Entry 1OW8 (X-ray diffraction, 2.85 A resolution); this record covers chains A and D of the 5 polymer chains in the assembly.

Chain A:
Molecule: Focal adhesion kinase 1
Source organism: Homo sapiens
Notes: EC 2.7.1.112; fragment: Focal Adhesion Targeting
Reference sequence: Q05397 (FAK1_HUMAN); residue numbers follow UniProt; this construct covers 892-1052
Chain sequence (161 residues; numbered 892 to 1052; the number before each row is that of its first residue):
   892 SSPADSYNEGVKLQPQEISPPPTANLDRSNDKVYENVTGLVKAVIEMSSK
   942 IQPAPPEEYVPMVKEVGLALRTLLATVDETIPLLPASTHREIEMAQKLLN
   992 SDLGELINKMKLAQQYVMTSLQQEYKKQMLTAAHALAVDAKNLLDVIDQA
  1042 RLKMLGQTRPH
Disordered / not traced: 892-915, 1050-1052
UniProt features mapped onto this chain:
  - modified residue: Ser-910 (Phosphoserine), Thr-914 (Phosphothreonine), Tyr-925 (Phosphotyrosine)
  - natural variant: Lys-1044 (K1044E: In a metastatic melanoma sample)
  - mutagenesis: Val-928 (V928G: Loss of interaction with TGFB1I1), Leu-1034 (L1034S: Loss of interaction with TGFB1I1)
Reported in the primary citation:
  - post-translational modification sites: Tyr-925 (citing earlier work)

Chain D:
Molecule: Paxillin
Notes: fragment: Paxillin LD2 motif
Chain sequence (13 residues; row label = number of the first residue in the row):
     1 NLSELDRLLLELN
Disordered / not traced: 1

Interface between chain A and chain D:
Contacting residue pairs (19):
  Arg-919(A) / Leu-2(D)
  Tyr-925(A) / Leu-2(D)  hydrophobic
  Val-928(A) / Leu-5(D)  hydrophobic
  Thr-929(A) / Leu-5(D)
  Val-932(A) / Leu-8(D)  hydrophobic
  Val-935(A) / Leu-12(D)  hydrophobic
  Ile-936(A) / Leu-8(D)  hydrophobic
  Ile-936(A) / Glu-11(D)
  Ile-936(A) / Leu-12(D)  hydrophobic
  Ser-939(A) / Leu-12(D)
  His-1025(A) / Leu-12(D)  hydrogen bond (side chain-backbone)
  His-1025(A) / Asn-13(D)
  Ala-1028(A) / Leu-12(D)  hydrophobic
  Lys-1032(A) / Leu-2(D)
  Lys-1032(A) / Leu-5(D)
  Lys-1032(A) / Asp-6(D)  salt bridge
  Lys-1032(A) / Leu-9(D)
  Leu-1035(A) / Leu-2(D)  hydrophobic
  Leu-1035(A) / Leu-5(D)  hydrophobic
Also at the interface, not in a pair above, chain A (15 interface residues in all): Lys-933, Asp-1036, Asp-1039
Interface features reported in the paper:
  - interface residues, chain A: Tyr-925(A), Val-928(A), Thr-929(A), Val-932(A), Lys-933(A), Val-935(A), Ile-936(A), His-1025(A), Ala-1028(A), Leu-1035(A)

Summary:
15 residues of chain A and 8 residues of chain D are in contact; the contacts include 1 hydrogen bond and 1
salt bridge. Among the polar pairs are Lys-1032(A)/Asp-6(D) and His-1025(A)/Leu-12(D). From UniProt: 2
mutagenesis sites on chain A. The paper reports interface residues Tyr-925(A), Val-928(A) and Thr-929(A) among
others; a modification site at Tyr-925(A).
Here chain A is Focal adhesion kinase 1 (Homo sapiens) and chain D is Paxillin. Entry 1OW8 (Paxillin LD2 motif
bound to the Focal Adhesion Targeting (FAT) domain of the Focal Adhesion Kinase) was determined by X-ray
diffraction (same publication as 1OW6 and 1OW7).
